Entry 6LHP (electron microscopy, 3.30 A resolution); this record covers chains A and C of the 6 polymer chains in the assembly.

[Chain A]
Name: VP1 protein
From: Coxsackievirus A16
UniProtKB: A0A2S1BJ89 (A0A2S1BJ89_9ENTO); residues 1-297 here correspond to UniProt positions 566-862 (UniProt number = residue number + 565)
Chain sequence (297 residues; each row starts with the number of its first residue):
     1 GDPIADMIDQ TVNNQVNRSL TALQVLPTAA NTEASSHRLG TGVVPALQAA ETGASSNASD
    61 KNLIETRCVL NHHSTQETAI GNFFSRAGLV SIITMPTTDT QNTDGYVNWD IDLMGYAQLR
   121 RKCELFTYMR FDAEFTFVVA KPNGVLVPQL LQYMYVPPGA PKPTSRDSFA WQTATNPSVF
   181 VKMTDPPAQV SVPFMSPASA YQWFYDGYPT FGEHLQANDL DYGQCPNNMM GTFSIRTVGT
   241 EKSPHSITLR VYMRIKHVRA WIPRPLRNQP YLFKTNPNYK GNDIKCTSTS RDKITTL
Not modelled in the structure: 1, 10-16, 97-101
Ligand contacts: sphingosine (SPH): I111, D112, L113, M114, F135, F137, Y153, Y155, V179, V190, V192, M195, Y201, W203, N228, M230, F233

[Chain C]
Name: VP3 protein
From: Coxsackievirus A16
Notes: EC 3.4.22.29, 3.6.1.15, 3.4.22.28, 2.7.7.48
UniProtKB: A0A2R4NBT3 (A0A2R4NBT3_9ENTO); residues 1-242 here correspond to UniProt positions 324-565 (UniProt number = residue number + 323)
Chain sequence (242 residues; row label = number of the first residue in the row):
     1 GIPTELKPGT NQFLTTDDGV SAPILPGFHP TPPIHIPGEV HNLLEICRVE TILEVNNLKT
    61 NETTPMQRLC FPVSVQSKTG ELCAAFRADP GRDGPWQSTI LGQLCRYYTQ WSGSLEVTFM
   121 FAGSFMATGK MLIAYTPPGG NVPADRITAM LGTHVIWDFG LQSSVTLVVP WISNTHYRAH
   181 ARAGYFDYYT TGIITIWYQT NYVVPIGAPT TAYIVALAAA QDNFTMKLCK DTEDIEQTAN
   241 IQ

[Interface between chain A and chain C]
Contacting residue pairs (132):
  A29(A) - N223(C)
  A29(A) - T225(C)
  A30(A) - D222(C)
  A30(A) - N223(C)
  A46(A) - V165(C)
  A46(A) - T166(C)  hydrogen bond (backbone-backbone)
  L47(A) - S164(C)
  Q48(A) - Q162(C)
  Q48(A) - S164(C)  hydrogen bond (backbone-backbone)
  Q48(A) - T166(C)  hydrogen bond
  A49(A) - S164(C)
  A50(A) - S164(C)  hydrogen bond (backbone-side chain)
  E51(A) - M120(C)
  E51(A) - S163(C)  hydrogen bond
  A54(A) - E50(C)
  S55(A) - R48(C)
  S55(A) - E50(C)
  S56(A) - E50(C)
  S56(A) - E116(C)  hydrogen bond
  S56(A) - T166(C)
  A58(A) - Q221(C)  hydrogen bond (backbone-side chain)
  S59(A) - Q221(C)
  D60(A) - S114(C)  hydrogen bond
  D60(A) - V168(C)
  D60(A) - Q221(C)
  L63(A) - T166(C)
  L63(A) - V168(C)  hydrophobic
  I64(A) - T153(C)
  H73(A) - H176(C)
  H73(A) - Y177(C)
  H73(A) - T225(C)
  T75(A) - N42(C)
  T75(A) - L44(C)
  E77(A) - Y108(C)  hydrogen bond (backbone-side chain)
  E77(A) - M226(C)
  E77(A) - K227(C)
  E77(A) - L228(C)
  E77(A) - C229(C)
  T78(A) - N42(C)  hydrogen bond
  T78(A) - L43(C)  hydrogen bond (backbone-backbone)
  T78(A) - L44(C)
  T78(A) - Y108(C)
  T78(A) - M226(C)
  A79(A) - N42(C)
  I80(A) - V40(C)
  I80(A) - H41(C)
  F83(A) - L43(C)  hydrophobic
  F83(A) - Y108(C)
  A87(A) - T15(C)
  G115(A) - Q237(C)
  G115(A) - I241(C)
  Y116(A) - Q237(C)
  A117(A) - I235(C)  hydrophobic
  A117(A) - Q237(C)  hydrogen bond (backbone-side chain)
  A117(A) - I241(C)
  Q118(A) - D231(C)  hydrogen bond
  R121(A) - Q103(C)  hydrogen bond
  R121(A) - Y107(C)  hydrogen bond
  R121(A) - I235(C)
  K122(A) - Y107(C)
  F126(A) - V40(C)  hydrophobic
  R130(A) - P30(C)
  R130(A) - T31(C)  hydrogen bond (side chain-backbone)
  R130(A) - P33(C)
  E134(A) - G19(C)
  E134(A) - S21(C)  hydrogen bond
  T136(A) - F13(C)
  P186(A) - N11(C)
  Q189(A) - F13(C)
  V190(A) - A22(C)
  V190(A) - I24(C)  hydrophobic
  S191(A) - S21(C)
  S191(A) - A22(C)  hydrogen bond (backbone-backbone)
  S191(A) - P23(C)
  S191(A) - I24(C)  hydrogen bond (backbone-backbone)
  V192(A) - I24(C)  hydrophobic
  P193(A) - F28(C)  hydrophobic
  F194(A) - F28(C)
  F194(A) - P30(C)
  M195(A) - L25(C)  hydrophobic
  S196(A) - T31(C)  hydrogen bond (backbone-side chain)
  P197(A) - T31(C)
  A198(A) - T31(C)
  S199(A) - P32(C)
  S199(A) - P33(C)
  S199(A) - I34(C)  hydrogen bond (side chain-backbone)
  R254(A) - D18(C)
  K256(A) - S21(C)
  R259(A) - E39(C)  salt bridge
  A260(A) - E39(C)
  A260(A) - V40(C)  hydrogen bond (backbone-backbone)
  W261(A) - I36(C)  hydrogen bond (side chain-backbone)
  W261(A) - G38(C)
  W261(A) - E39(C)
  I262(A) - P37(C)
  I262(A) - G38(C)  hydrogen bond (backbone-backbone)
  L266(A) - Q103(C)
  Y271(A) - I241(C)  hydrophobic
  L272(A) - Q242(C)  hydrogen bond (backbone-backbone)
  F273(A) - I241(C)
  F273(A) - Q242(C)
  K274(A) - I241(C)
  K274(A) - Q242(C)
  C286(A) - E62(C)  hydrogen bond
  T287(A) - Q97(C)
  T287(A) - S98(C)
  S288(A) - E54(C)  hydrogen bond
  S288(A) - N57(C)
  S288(A) - R68(C)  hydrogen bond (backbone-side chain)
  S288(A) - G94(C)
  S288(A) - Q97(C)
  T289(A) - N57(C)  hydrogen bond (backbone-side chain)
  T289(A) - Q97(C)
  S290(A) - N57(C)
  S290(A) - L58(C)
  S290(A) - K59(C)
  S290(A) - E62(C)  hydrogen bond
  R291(A) - V55(C)  hydrogen bond (side chain-backbone)
  R291(A) - N57(C)  hydrogen bond (backbone-backbone)
  R291(A) - L58(C)
  R291(A) - K59(C)  hydrogen bond (backbone-backbone)
  R291(A) - A85(C)  hydrogen bond (side chain-backbone)
  D292(A) - K59(C)
  K293(A) - L58(C)
  I294(A) - N56(C)
  I294(A) - L58(C)
  I294(A) - C83(C)
  I294(A) - A85(C)  hydrogen bond (backbone-backbone)
  T295(A) - A85(C)
  L297(A) - R87(C)
  L297(A) - V142(C)  hydrophobic
  L297(A) - I193(C)  hydrophobic
Interface residues without a listed pair, chain A (81 interface residues in all): L23, T32, N71, S74, R86, R120, L125, Y128, P177, P187, Y252, P263, Q269
Interface residues without a listed pair, chain C (90 interface residues in all): T16, D17, I46, V49, P65, F71, L82, A84, F86, D93, I100, L104, S112, T118, W157, P170, L217, T232, D234

[Overview]
81 residues of chain A and 90 residues of chain C are in contact; the contacts include 35 hydrogen bonds and 1
salt bridge. Polar pairs include R259(A)-E39(C), Q48(A)-T166(C) and A50(A)-S164(C). Chain A binds sphingosine.
Here chain A is VP1 protein and chain C is VP3 protein, both from Coxsackievirus A16. Entry 6LHP (The cryo-EM
structure of coxsackievirus A16 mature virion in complex with Fab 14B10) was determined by electron microscopy
together with 6LHA, 6LHB, 6LHC, 6LHK, 6LHL and 6LHO from the same study.
